PDB entry 8VVD | electron microscopy, 3.00 A resolution | chains A and B

== Chain A ==
Molecule: ATP-dependent DNA/RNA helicase DHX36
From: Bos taurus
Notes: EC 3.6.4.12, 3.6.4.13
UniProtKB: Q05B79 (DHX36_BOVIN); numbering as in UniProt (aligned over 48-1010)
Amino-acid sequence (972 residues; row label = number of the first residue in the row):
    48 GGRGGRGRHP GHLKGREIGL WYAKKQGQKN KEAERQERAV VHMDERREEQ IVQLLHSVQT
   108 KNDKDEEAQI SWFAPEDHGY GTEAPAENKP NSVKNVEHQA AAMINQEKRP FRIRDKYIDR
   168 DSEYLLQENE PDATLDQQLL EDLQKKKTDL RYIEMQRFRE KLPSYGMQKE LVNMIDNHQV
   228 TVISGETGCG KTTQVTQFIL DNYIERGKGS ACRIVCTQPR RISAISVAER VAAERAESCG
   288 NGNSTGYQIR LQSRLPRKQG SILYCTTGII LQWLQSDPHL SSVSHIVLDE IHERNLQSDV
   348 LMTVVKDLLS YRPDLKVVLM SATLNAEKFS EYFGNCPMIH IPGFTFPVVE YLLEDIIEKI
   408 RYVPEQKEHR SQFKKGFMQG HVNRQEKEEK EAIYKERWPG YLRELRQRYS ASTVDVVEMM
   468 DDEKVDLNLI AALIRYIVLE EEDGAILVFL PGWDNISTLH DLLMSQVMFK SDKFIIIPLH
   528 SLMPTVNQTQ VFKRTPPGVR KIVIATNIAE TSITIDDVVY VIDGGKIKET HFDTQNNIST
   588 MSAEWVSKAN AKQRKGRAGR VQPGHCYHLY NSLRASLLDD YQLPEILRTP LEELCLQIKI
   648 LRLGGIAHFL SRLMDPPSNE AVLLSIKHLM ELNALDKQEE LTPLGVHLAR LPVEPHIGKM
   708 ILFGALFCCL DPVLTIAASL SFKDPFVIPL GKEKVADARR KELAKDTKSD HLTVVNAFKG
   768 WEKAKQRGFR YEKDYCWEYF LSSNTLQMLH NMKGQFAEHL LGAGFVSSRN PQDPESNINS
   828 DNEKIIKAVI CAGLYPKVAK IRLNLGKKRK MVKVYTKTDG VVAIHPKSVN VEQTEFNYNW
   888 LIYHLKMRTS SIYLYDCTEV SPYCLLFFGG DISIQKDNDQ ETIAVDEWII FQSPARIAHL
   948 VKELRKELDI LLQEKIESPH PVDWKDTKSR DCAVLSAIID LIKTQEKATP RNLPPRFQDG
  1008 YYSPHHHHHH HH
Unresolved in the structure: 48-61, 108-175, 418-429, 854-855, 994-1019
Construct notes: conflict Ala147 (Glu in Q05B79), Ala148 (Lys in Q05B79), Ala149 (Lys in Q05B79); expression tag (1011-1019)
Swiss-Prot annotation at these positions:
  - region: His56 to Lys78 (DSM (DHX36-specific motif)), Asn851 to Tyr862 (Necessary for interaction with single-stranded DNA at the 3'-end of the G4-DNA structure), His872 to Tyr902 (Necessary for interaction with single-stranded DNA at the 3'-end of the G4-DNA structure)
  - motif: Asp336 to His339 (DEAH box), Asp519 to Met530 (Nuclear localization signal)
  - binding site (ATP): Gly235 to Thr240, Ser559, Arg604 to Arg607
  - binding site (Mg(2+)): Glu337, His339
  - modified residue: Lys949 (N6-acetyllysine), Ser965 (Phosphoserine)

== Chain B ==
Molecule: 27-nt RNA strand
Sequence (27 nucleotides; numbered 1 to 27; the number before each row is that of its first residue):
     1 AGGGUGGGUA GGGUGGGUUG UUUUUUU
Unresolved in the structure: 1, 9-10, 14

== How chain A and chain B interact ==
Pairs across the interface - 63 pairs, chain A then chain B:
  Gly62(A) - G11(B)  hydrogen bond to the base
  Gly62(A) - G15(B)  base contact
  Arg63(A) - G11(B)  base contact
  Arg63(A) - G15(B)  hydrogen bond to the base
  Gly66(A) - G2(B)  base contact
  Gly66(A) - G15(B)  base contact
  Tyr69(A) - G2(B)  base contact
  Ala70(A) - G2(B)  sugar contact
  Gln73(A) - G2(B)  sugar contact
  Pro266(A) - U24(B)  sugar contact
  Pro266(A) - U25(B)  sugar contact
  Arg267(A) - U24(B)  phosphate contact
  Arg267(A) - U25(B)  phosphate contact
  Arg268(A) - U25(B)  hydrogen bond to the phosphate
  Arg268(A) - U26(B)  salt bridge to the phosphate
  Gln295(A) - U27(B)  phosphate contact
  Ile296(A) - U26(B)  phosphate contact
  Arg297(A) - U26(B)  hydrogen bond to the phosphate
  Arg297(A) - U27(B)  phosphate contact
  Thr313(A) - U25(B)  phosphate contact
  Thr313(A) - U26(B)  hydrogen bond to the phosphate
  Gly315(A) - U26(B)  sugar contact
  Ile316(A) - U26(B)  sugar contact
  Gln319(A) - U26(B)  phosphate contact
  Gln319(A) - U27(B)  base contact
  Gln322(A) - U27(B)  base contact
  Ser323(A) - U27(B)  hydrogen bond to the base
  Gln344(A) - U25(B)  hydrogen bond to the sugar
  Gly499(A) - U22(B)  phosphate contact
  Trp500(A) - U21(B)  base contact
  Trp500(A) - U22(B)  hydrogen bond to the phosphate
  His527(A) - U22(B)  salt bridge to the phosphate
  His527(A) - U23(B)  salt bridge to the phosphate
  Ser528(A) - U23(B)  hydrogen bond to the phosphate
  Leu529(A) - U21(B)  sugar contact
  Thr553(A) - U22(B)  phosphate contact
  Thr553(A) - U23(B)  hydrogen bond to the phosphate
  Asn554(A) - U22(B)  hydrogen bond to the sugar
  Asn554(A) - U23(B)  sugar contact
  Ile555(A) - U23(B)  sugar contact
  Ser559(A) - U24(B)  hydrogen bond to the phosphate
  Lys575(A) - U21(B)  salt bridge to the phosphate
  Lys575(A) - U22(B)  salt bridge to the phosphate
  Thr577(A) - U22(B)  base contact
  Met588(A) - U22(B)  base contact
  Glu640(A) - U26(B)  hydrogen bond to the base
  Pro699(A) - U26(B)  hydrogen bond to the base
  Ser728(A) - U25(B)  base contact
  Phe729(A) - U25(B)  base contact
  Glu740(A) - G20(B)  hydrogen bond to the base
  Glu740(A) - U21(B)  base contact
  Lys741(A) - G20(B)  base contact
  Asp744(A) - G20(B)  hydrogen bond to the base
  Gln802(A) - U26(B)  sugar contact
  Gln802(A) - U27(B)  hydrogen bond to the phosphate
  His872(A) - G20(B)  hydrogen bond to the phosphate
  His872(A) - U21(B)  salt bridge to the phosphate
  Pro873(A) - G20(B)  sugar contact
  Lys874(A) - G20(B)  base contact
  Thr896(A) - U21(B)  hydrogen bond to the phosphate
  Tyr900(A) - U19(B)  hydrogen bond to the sugar
  Tyr900(A) - G20(B)  sugar contact
  Tyr902(A) - U21(B)  hydrogen bond to the phosphate
Also at the interface, not in a pair above, chain A (50 interface residues in all): Leu67, Trp320, Pro498, Gly853, Ser897
Also at the interface, not in a pair above, chain B (13 interface residues in all): G4

== In short ==
The interface between chain A and chain B involves 50 residues on one side and 13 on the other; the contacts
include 21 hydrogen bonds and 6 salt bridges. Among the polar pairs are Gly62(A)-G11(B), Arg63(A)-G15(B) and
Ser323(A)-U27(B).
Chain A is ATP-dependent DNA/RNA helicase DHX36 (Bos taurus) and chain B is a 27-nt RNA strand; the structure,
Cryo-EM Structure of DHX36 bound to a RNA G-quadruplex derived from the cMyc G-quadruplex, Class 2, was
determined by electron microscopy.
